8T4L - chains A and C of the 18 polymer chains in the assembly; structure by electron microscopy, 3.20 A resolution.

== Chain A ==
Molecule: MD65 N332-GT5 SOSIP gp120
Source organism: Human immunodeficiency virus 1
Chain sequence (481 residues; row label = number of the first residue in the row; note: 14 numbers in that range are skipped by the numbering (no residue carries them; nothing is unmodelled there); a row labelled like 184A-184K holds insertion residues (184A, then the next letters in order)):
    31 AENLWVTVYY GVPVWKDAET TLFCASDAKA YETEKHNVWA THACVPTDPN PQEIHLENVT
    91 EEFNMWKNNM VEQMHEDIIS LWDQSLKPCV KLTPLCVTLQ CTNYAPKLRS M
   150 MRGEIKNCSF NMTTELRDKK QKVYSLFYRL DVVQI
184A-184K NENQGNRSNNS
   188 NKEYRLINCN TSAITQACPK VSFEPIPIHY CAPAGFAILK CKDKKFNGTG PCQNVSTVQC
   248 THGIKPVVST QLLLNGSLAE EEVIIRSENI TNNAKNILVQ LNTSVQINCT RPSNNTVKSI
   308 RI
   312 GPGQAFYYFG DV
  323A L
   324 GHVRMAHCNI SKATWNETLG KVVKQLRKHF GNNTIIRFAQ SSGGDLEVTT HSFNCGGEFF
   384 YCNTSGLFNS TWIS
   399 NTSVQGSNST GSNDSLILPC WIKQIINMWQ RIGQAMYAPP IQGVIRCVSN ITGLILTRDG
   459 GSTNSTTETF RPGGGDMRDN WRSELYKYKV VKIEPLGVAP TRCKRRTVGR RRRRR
Unresolved in the structure: 31-32, 58-65, 184A-184K, 399-411, 458-462, 505-513
Disulfides: Cys54-Cys74, Cys119-Cys205, Cys126-Cys196, Cys131-Cys157, Cys218-Cys247, Cys228-Cys239, Cys296-Cys331, Cys378-Cys445, Cys385-Cys418
Covalently attached groups: N-acetylglucosamine (NAG) linked to Asn88, Asn156, Asn160, Asn197, Asn234, Asn241, Asn262, Asn276, Asn289, Asn295, Asn301, Asn332, Asn386, Asn448
What the authors report for this chain:
  - post-translational modification sites: Asn332

== Chain C ==
Molecule: RM20A3 heavy chain Fv
Source organism: Macaca mulatta
Chain sequence (125 residues; each row starts with the number of its first residue; a row labelled like 82A-82C holds insertion residues (82A, then the next letters in order)):
     1 EVQLVETGGG LVQPGGSLKL SCRASGYTFS SFAMSWVRQA PGKGLEWVSL IN
   52A D
    53 RGGLTFYVDS VKGRFTISRD NSKNTLSLQM
82A-82C HSL
    83 RDGDTAVYYC ATGGMSSA
100A-100H LQSSKYYF
   101 DFWGQGALVT VSS
Unresolved in the structure: 112-113
Disulfides: Cys22-Cys92

== How chain A and chain C interact ==
Pairs across the interface (9; chain A residue first):
  Tyr39(A) - Leu100A(C)
  Thr499(A) - Ala100(C)
  Thr499(A) - Leu100A(C)
  Arg500(A) - Ser98(C)  hydrogen bond
  Arg500(A) - Ala100(C)  hydrogen bond (backbone-backbone)
  Arg500(A) - Gln100B(C)
  Arg500(A) - Ser100D(C)
  Arg500(A) - Tyr100F(C)  hydrogen bond
  Cys501(A) - Ala100(C)  hydrophobic
Other interface residues (no listed pair), chain C (7 interface residues in all): Ser100C

== Summary ==
Chain A and chain C form an interface of 4 and 7 residues respectively, with 3 hydrogen bonds. Polar contacts
include Arg500(A)-Ser98(C), Arg500(A)-Tyr100F(C) and Arg500(A)-Ala100(C). Covalently linked
N-acetylglucosamine: at Asn88(A), Asn156(A), Asn160(A), Asn197(A), Asn234(A) and Asn241(A) and 8 more. The
paper reports a modification site at Asn332(A).
Chain A is MD65 N332-GT5 SOSIP gp120 (Human immunodeficiency virus 1) and chain C is RM20A3 heavy chain Fv
(Macaca mulatta); the structure, MD65 N332-GT5 SOSIP in complex with RM_N332_07 Fab and RM20A3 Fab, was
determined by electron microscopy together with 8T49, 8T4B, 8T4D and 8T4K from the same study.
